PDB entry 4V1M | electron microscopy, 6.60 A resolution (low resolution: residue-level contacts below are approximate; hydrogen-bond / salt-bridge calls are withheld) | chains B and P of the 13 polymer chains in the assembly

== Chain B ==
Protein: DNA-directed RNA polymerase II subunit RPB2
Source organism: Saccharomyces cerevisiae
Notes: EC 2.7.7.6
UniProtKB: P08518 (RPB2_YEAST); residue numbers follow UniProt; this construct covers 1-1224
Amino-acid sequence (1224 residues; row label = number of the first residue in the row):
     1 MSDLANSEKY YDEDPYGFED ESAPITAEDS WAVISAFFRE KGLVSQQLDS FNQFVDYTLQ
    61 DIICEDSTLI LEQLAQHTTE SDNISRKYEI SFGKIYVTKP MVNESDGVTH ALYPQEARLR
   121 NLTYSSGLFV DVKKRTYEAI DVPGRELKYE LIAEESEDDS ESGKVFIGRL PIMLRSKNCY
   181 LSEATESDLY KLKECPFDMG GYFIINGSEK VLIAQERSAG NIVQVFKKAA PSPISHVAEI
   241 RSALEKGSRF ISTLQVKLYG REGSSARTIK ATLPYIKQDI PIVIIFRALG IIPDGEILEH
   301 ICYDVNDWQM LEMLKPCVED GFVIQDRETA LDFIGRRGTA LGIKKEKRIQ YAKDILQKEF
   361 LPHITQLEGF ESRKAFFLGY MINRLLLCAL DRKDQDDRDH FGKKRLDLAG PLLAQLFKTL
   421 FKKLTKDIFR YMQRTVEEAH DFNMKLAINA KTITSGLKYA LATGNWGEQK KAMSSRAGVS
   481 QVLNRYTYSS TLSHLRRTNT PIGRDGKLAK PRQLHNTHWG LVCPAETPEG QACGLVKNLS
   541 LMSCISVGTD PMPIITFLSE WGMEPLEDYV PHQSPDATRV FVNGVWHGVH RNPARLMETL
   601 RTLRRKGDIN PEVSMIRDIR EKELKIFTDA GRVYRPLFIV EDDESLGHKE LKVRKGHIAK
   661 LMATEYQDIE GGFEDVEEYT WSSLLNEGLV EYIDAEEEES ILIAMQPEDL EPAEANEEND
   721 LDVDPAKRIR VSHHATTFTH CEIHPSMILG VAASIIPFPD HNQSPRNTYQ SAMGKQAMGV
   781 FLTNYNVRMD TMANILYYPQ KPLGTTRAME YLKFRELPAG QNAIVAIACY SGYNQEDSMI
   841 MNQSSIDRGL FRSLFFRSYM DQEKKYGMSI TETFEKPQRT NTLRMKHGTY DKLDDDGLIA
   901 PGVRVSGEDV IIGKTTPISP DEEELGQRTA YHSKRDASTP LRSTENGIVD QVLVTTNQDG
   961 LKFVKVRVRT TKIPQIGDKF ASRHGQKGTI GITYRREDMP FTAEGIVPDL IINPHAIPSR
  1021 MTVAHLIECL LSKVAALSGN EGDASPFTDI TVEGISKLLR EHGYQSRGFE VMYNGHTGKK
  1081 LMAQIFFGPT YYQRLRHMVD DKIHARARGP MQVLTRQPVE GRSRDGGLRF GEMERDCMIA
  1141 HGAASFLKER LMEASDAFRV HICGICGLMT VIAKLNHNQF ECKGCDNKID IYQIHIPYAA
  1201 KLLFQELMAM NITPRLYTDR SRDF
Unresolved in the structure: 1-19, 142-145, 152-162, 503-508, 669-677, 716-721, 920-932
Ion coordination: Zn2+: Cys1163, Cys1166, Cys1182, Cys1185

== Chain P ==
Molecule: 6-nt RNA strand
Sequence (6 nucleotides; numbered 5 to 10; the number before each row is that of its first residue):
     5 CCAGGA
Ion coordination: Mg2+: A10 (shared with 3 residues of chain A)

== Chain B / chain P interface ==
Pairs across the interface - 14 pairs, chain B then chain P:
  Ala477(B) with C5(P); C6(P)
  Gly478(B) with C6(P)
  Gln481(B) with C6(P); A7(P)
  Arg497(B) with G8(P)
  Gln776(B) with G8(P); G9(P)
  Lys979(B) with G9(P); A10(P)
  Lys987(B) with A10(P)
  His1097(B) with G8(P); G9(P)
  Lys1102(B) with G9(P)
Interface residues without a listed pair, chain B (11 interface residues in all): Tyr486, Ala772

== Overview ==
Chain B and chain P form an interface of 11 and 6 residues respectively. Cys1163(B), Cys1166(B), Cys1182(B)
and Cys1185(B) form the Zn2+ site.
Chain B is DNA-directed RNA polymerase II subunit RPB2 (Saccharomyces cerevisiae) and chain P is a 6-nt RNA
strand; the structure, Architecture of the RNA polymerase II-Mediator core transcription initiation complex,
was determined by electron microscopy (same publication as 4V1N and 4V1O).
